PDB entry 3T0Y | X-ray diffraction, 2.10 A resolution | chains A and C of the 4 polymer chains in the assembly

[Chain A (and C)]
Name: Response regulator
From: Caulobacter vibrioides
Notes: chain C of this document is another copy of the same molecule, construct and numbering; everything in this record applies to it too
Reference sequence: Q9A2S9 (Q9A2S9_CAUCR); aligned to UniProt positions 1-128 over residues 15-142 (the alignment contains insertions or deletions, so no single offset holds)
Amino-acid sequence (142 residues; numbered 1 to 142; the number before each row is that of its first residue):
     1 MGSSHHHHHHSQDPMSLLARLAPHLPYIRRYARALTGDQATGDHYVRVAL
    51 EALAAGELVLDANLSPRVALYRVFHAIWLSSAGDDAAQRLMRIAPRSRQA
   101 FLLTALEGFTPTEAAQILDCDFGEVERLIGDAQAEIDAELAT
Disordered / not traced: 1-13, 140-142 (chain C: 1-14)
Modified / non-standard residues: Mse1 (selenomethionine); Mse15 (selenomethionine; parent Met); Mse91 (selenomethionine; parent Met)
Differences from the reference sequence: expression tag (1-14)
What the authors report for this chain:
  - mutagenesis - R29A/R30A: abolished signaling in response to sigmaT-dependent reporter
  - mutagenesis - R29A/R30A: unchanged expression

[Chain A / chain C interface]
Residue-residue contacts - 82 pairs, chain A then chain C:
  Tyr27(A) - Glu107(C)
  Arg30(A) - Leu106(C)
  Arg30(A) - Glu107(C)  salt bridge
  Tyr31(A) - Gln99(C)
  Tyr31(A) - Leu102(C)  hydrophobic
  Tyr31(A) - Leu103(C)
  Tyr31(A) - Glu107(C)  hydrogen bond (backbone-side chain)
  Arg33(A) - Gln88(C)
  Ala34(A) - Leu102(C)  hydrophobic
  Ala34(A) - Leu106(C)  hydrophobic
  Leu35(A) - Mse91(C)
  Leu35(A) - Arg98(C)  hydrogen bond (backbone-side chain)
  Leu35(A) - Gln99(C)
  Leu35(A) - Leu102(C)
  Thr36(A) - Mse91(C)
  Gly37(A) - Gln88(C)
  Gly37(A) - Mse91(C)
  Asp38(A) - Arg47(C)  salt bridge
  Thr41(A) - Arg47(C)
  Tyr45(A) - Ala40(C)
  Arg67(A) - Glu107(C)  salt bridge
  Arg67(A) - Phe109(C)
  Val68(A) - Phe109(C)  hydrophobic
  Val68(A) - Ile117(C)
  Tyr71(A) - Leu103(C)  hydrophobic
  Tyr71(A) - Glu107(C)  hydrogen bond
  Tyr71(A) - Phe109(C)  hydrophobic
  Tyr71(A) - Ile117(C)
  Arg72(A) - Gln116(C)  hydrogen bond (side chain-backbone)
  Arg72(A) - Ile117(C)
  Arg72(A) - Asp119(C)  salt bridge
  His75(A) - Gln99(C)
  His75(A) - Ile117(C)
  His75(A) - Leu118(C)
  Trp78(A) - Asp38(C)
  Trp78(A) - Arg96(C)
  Trp78(A) - Gln99(C)
  Ser80(A) - Arg96(C)
  Ser81(A) - Arg33(C)
  Gly83(A) - Arg33(C)
  Asp84(A) - Arg33(C)  salt bridge
  Asp84(A) - Gly37(C)
  Asp84(A) - Asp38(C)
  Ala87(A) - Arg33(C)
  Ala87(A) - Ala34(C)
  Ala87(A) - Gly37(C)
  Gln88(A) - Gly37(C)  hydrogen bond (side chain-backbone)
  Gln88(A) - Ala94(C)
  Gln88(A) - Pro95(C)
  Gln88(A) - Arg96(C)  hydrogen bond (side chain-backbone)
  Mse91(A) - Leu35(C)
  Mse91(A) - Thr36(C)
  Mse91(A) - Gly37(C)
  Mse91(A) - Ala94(C)
  Arg92(A) - Arg127(C)
  Arg92(A) - Asp131(C)  salt bridge
  Pro95(A) - Glu139(C)
  Arg98(A) - Leu35(C)  hydrogen bond (side chain-backbone)
  Gln99(A) - Tyr31(C)
  Gln99(A) - Leu35(C)
  Leu102(A) - Tyr31(C)  hydrophobic
  Leu102(A) - Leu35(C)  hydrophobic
  Leu103(A) - Tyr31(C)  hydrophobic
  Leu103(A) - Tyr71(C)  hydrophobic
  Leu106(A) - Arg30(C)
  Leu106(A) - Ala34(C)  hydrophobic
  Glu107(A) - Tyr27(C)
  Glu107(A) - Arg30(C)  salt bridge
  Glu107(A) - Tyr31(C)
  Glu107(A) - Arg67(C)  salt bridge
  Glu107(A) - Tyr71(C)  hydrogen bond
  Phe109(A) - Arg67(C)
  Phe109(A) - Val68(C)  hydrophobic
  Phe109(A) - Tyr71(C)  hydrophobic
  Gln116(A) - Leu64(C)
  Gln116(A) - Arg72(C)  hydrogen bond (backbone-side chain)
  Ile117(A) - Val68(C)
  Ile117(A) - Tyr71(C)
  Ile117(A) - Arg72(C)
  Ile117(A) - His75(C)
  Leu118(A) - His75(C)
  Asp119(A) - Arg72(C)  salt bridge
Interface residues without a listed pair, chain A (40 interface residues in all): Leu64, Arg96, Glu113
Interface residues without a listed pair, chain C (42 interface residues in all): Gln39, His44, Trp78, Ala87, Leu90, Glu113

[Summary]
40 residues of chain A face 42 of chain C across their interface; the contacts include 9 hydrogen bonds and 9
salt bridges. Among the polar pairs are Arg30(A)-Glu107(C), Asp38(A)-Arg47(C) and Arg67(A)-Glu107(C). From the
paper: R29A/R30A of chain A abolish signaling in response to sigmaT-dependent reporter; R29A/R30A of chain A
leave expression unchanged.
Both chains are Response regulator (Caulobacter vibrioides). Entry 3T0Y (Structure of the PhyR anti-anti-sigma
domain bound to the anti-sigma factor, NepR) was determined by X-ray diffraction.
